Entry 5LS7 (X-ray diffraction, 1.16 A resolution); this record covers chains A and D of the 3 polymer chains in the assembly.

[Chain A]
Protein: Aspartate 1-decarboxylase
From: Escherichia coli K-12
Notes: EC 4.1.1.11
UniProt: P0A790 (PAND_ECOLI); numbering as in UniProt (aligned over 1-24)
Sequence (41 residues; numbered -16 to 24; the number before each row is that of its first residue; numbers below 1 keep their minus sign (Met-16 is residue -16)):
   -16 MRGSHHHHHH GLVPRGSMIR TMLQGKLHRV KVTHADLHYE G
Not modelled in the structure: -16 to -1
Sequence notes: initiating methionine (-16); expression tag (-15 to 0)
Reported in the primary citation:
  - conformationally variable residues: His11

[Chain D]
Protein: Aspartate 1-decarboxylase
From: Escherichia coli K-12
Notes: EC 4.1.1.11
UniProt: P0A790 (PAND_ECOLI); residues 25-126 here = UniProt positions 25-126
Sequence (102 residues; row label = number of the first residue in the row):
    25 SCAIDQDFLD AAGILENEAI DIWNVTNGKR FSTYAIAAER GSRIISVNGA AAHCASVGDI
    85 VIIASFVTMP DEEARTWRPN VAYFEGDNEM KRTAKAIPVQ VA
Modified / non-standard residues: Ser25 (2,2-bis(oxidanyl)propanoic acid; PVO); Cys78 (S-hydroxycysteine; CSO)
Small-molecule neighbours:
  - methyl radical (74C): Asp31, Phe32, Ala35, Met114
  - carbon dioxide (CO2): Arg67, Glu109, Gly110, Asp111, Glu113
Curated features (UniProtKB/Swiss-Prot):
  - active site: Tyr58 (Proton donor)
  - binding site (substrate): Thr57, Gly73 to Ala75
Reported in the primary citation:
  - mutagenesis - K119A: decreased binding to PanD maturation factor
  - mutagenesis - K119A: increased growth

[Chain A / chain D interface]
Contacting residue pairs (106; chain A residue first):
  Met1(A) - Pro94(D)
  Met1(A) - Asp95(D)  hydrogen bond (backbone-backbone)
  Ile2(A) - Thr92(D)
  Ile2(A) - Met93(D)
  Ile2(A) - Pro94(D)  hydrophobic
  Arg3(A) - Val91(D)
  Arg3(A) - Thr92(D)
  Arg3(A) - Met93(D)  hydrogen bond (backbone-backbone)
  Arg3(A) - Asp95(D)  salt bridge
  Arg3(A) - Ala98(D)
  Arg3(A) - Arg99(D)
  Thr4(A) - Phe90(D)
  Thr4(A) - Val91(D)
  Thr4(A) - Thr92(D)
  Met5(A) - Phe90(D)
  Met5(A) - Val91(D)  hydrogen bond (backbone-backbone)
  Met5(A) - Ala98(D)
  Met5(A) - Trp101(D)
  Leu6(A) - Ala88(D)  hydrophobic
  Leu6(A) - Ser89(D)
  Leu6(A) - Phe90(D)
  Leu6(A) - Trp101(D)  hydrogen bond (backbone-side chain)
  Leu6(A) - Pro103(D)
  Gln7(A) - Ala36(D)  hydrogen bond (side chain-backbone)
  Gln7(A) - Gly37(D)  hydrogen bond (side chain-backbone)
  Gln7(A) - Ile38(D)
  Gln7(A) - Ser89(D)  hydrogen bond (backbone-backbone)
  Gln7(A) - Phe90(D)
  Gln7(A) - Val91(D)
  Gln7(A) - Trp101(D)
  Gln7(A) - Pro103(D)
  Gln7(A) - Asn104(D)  hydrogen bond (backbone-backbone)
  Gly8(A) - Ala36(D)
  Gly8(A) - Ala88(D)
  Gly8(A) - Ser89(D)  hydrogen bond (backbone-backbone)
  Gly8(A) - Asn104(D)
  Lys9(A) - Ala36(D)
  Lys9(A) - Ile87(D)
  Lys9(A) - Asn104(D)  hydrogen bond (backbone-backbone)
  Lys9(A) - Val105(D)
  Lys9(A) - Ala106(D)  hydrogen bond (backbone-backbone)
  Lys9(A) - Ile121(D)
  Leu10(A) - Ile28(D)  hydrophobic
  Leu10(A) - Phe32(D)
  Leu10(A) - Ala36(D)  hydrophobic
  Leu10(A) - Val85(D)
  Leu10(A) - Ile86(D)
  Leu10(A) - Ile87(D)  hydrogen bond (backbone-backbone)
  Leu10(A) - Ala106(D)
  Leu10(A) - Phe108(D)  hydrophobic
  His11(A) - Ile86(D)
  His11(A) - Ala106(D)  hydrogen bond (backbone-backbone)
  His11(A) - Tyr107(D)
  His11(A) - Phe108(D)  hydrogen bond (backbone-backbone)
  Arg12(A) - Ile84(D)
  Arg12(A) - Val85(D)  hydrogen bond (backbone-backbone)
  Arg12(A) - Ile86(D)
  Arg12(A) - Phe108(D)
  Val13(A) - Ile69(D)  hydrophobic
  Val13(A) - Asp83(D)
  Val13(A) - Ile84(D)
  Val13(A) - Val85(D)  hydrogen bond (backbone-backbone)
  Val13(A) - Ile87(D)  hydrophobic
  Val13(A) - Phe108(D)  hydrophobic
  Val13(A) - Asn112(D)
  Lys14(A) - Ile69(D)
  Lys14(A) - Gly82(D)
  Lys14(A) - Asp83(D)
  Lys14(A) - Ile84(D)
  Lys14(A) - Gly110(D)
  Lys14(A) - Asp111(D)  salt bridge
  Lys14(A) - Asn112(D)  hydrogen bond (backbone-side chain)
  Val15(A) - Ile69(D)
  Val15(A) - Ser80(D)
  Val15(A) - Val81(D)
  Val15(A) - Gly82(D)  hydrogen bond (backbone-backbone)
  Val15(A) - Asp83(D)  hydrogen bond (backbone-backbone)
  Thr16(A) - Arg67(D)
  Thr16(A) - Ile68(D)
  Thr16(A) - Ile69(D)  hydrogen bond (backbone-backbone)
  Thr16(A) - Val81(D)
  Thr16(A) - Asn112(D)
  His17(A) - Ile69(D)  hydrogen bond (backbone-backbone)
  His17(A) - Ser70(D)
  His17(A) - Val71(D)  hydrogen bond (backbone-backbone)
  His17(A) - Val81(D)
  Ala18(A) - Val71(D)
  Ala18(A) - Ala76(D)
  Ala18(A) - Ala79(D)
  Ala18(A) - Val81(D)
  Asp19(A) - Val71(D)  hydrogen bond (backbone-backbone)
  Asp19(A) - Asn72(D)
  Asp19(A) - Gly73(D)  hydrogen bond (backbone-backbone)
  Asp19(A) - Ala76(D)
  Leu20(A) - Gly73(D)
  Leu20(A) - Ala76(D)
  Leu20(A) - His77(D)
  Tyr22(A) - Ser70(D)
  Tyr22(A) - Asn72(D)
  Tyr22(A) - Gly73(D)  hydrogen bond (backbone-backbone)
  Glu23(A) - Ile60(D)
  Glu23(A) - Asn72(D)  hydrogen bond (backbone-side chain)
  Gly24(A) - Ser25(D)
  Gly24(A) - Tyr58(D)  hydrogen bond (backbone-side chain)
  Gly24(A) - Ile60(D)
  Gly24(A) - Asn72(D)
Interface residues without a listed pair, chain D (48 interface residues in all): Val49
From the paper, about this interface:
  - interface residues, chain A: Gly24(A)

[Overview]
23 residues of chain A face 48 of chain D across their interface, with 27 hydrogen bonds and 2 salt bridges.
Polar contacts include Arg3(A)-Asp95(D), Lys14(A)-Asp111(D) and Leu6(A)-Trp101(D). Bound to chain D: methyl
radical and carbon dioxide. From the paper: K119A of chain D reduces binding to PanD maturation factor; the
interface residue Gly24(A).
Chain A is Aspartate 1-decarboxylase and chain D is Aspartate 1-decarboxylase, both from Escherichia coli
K-12; the structure, Complex of wild type E. coli alpha aspartate decarboxylase with its processing factor
PanZ, was determined by X-ray diffraction.
